Entry 7KEF (X-ray diffraction, 3.89 A resolution); this record covers chains A and T of the 13 polymer chains in the assembly.

== Chain A ==
Name: DNA-directed RNA polymerase II subunit RPB1
Source organism: Saccharomyces cerevisiae (strain ATCC 204508 / S288c)
Notes: EC 2.7.7.6
UniProt: P04050 (RPB1_YEAST); residues 1-1733 here = UniProt positions 1-1733
Chain sequence (1733 residues; each row starts with the number of its first residue):
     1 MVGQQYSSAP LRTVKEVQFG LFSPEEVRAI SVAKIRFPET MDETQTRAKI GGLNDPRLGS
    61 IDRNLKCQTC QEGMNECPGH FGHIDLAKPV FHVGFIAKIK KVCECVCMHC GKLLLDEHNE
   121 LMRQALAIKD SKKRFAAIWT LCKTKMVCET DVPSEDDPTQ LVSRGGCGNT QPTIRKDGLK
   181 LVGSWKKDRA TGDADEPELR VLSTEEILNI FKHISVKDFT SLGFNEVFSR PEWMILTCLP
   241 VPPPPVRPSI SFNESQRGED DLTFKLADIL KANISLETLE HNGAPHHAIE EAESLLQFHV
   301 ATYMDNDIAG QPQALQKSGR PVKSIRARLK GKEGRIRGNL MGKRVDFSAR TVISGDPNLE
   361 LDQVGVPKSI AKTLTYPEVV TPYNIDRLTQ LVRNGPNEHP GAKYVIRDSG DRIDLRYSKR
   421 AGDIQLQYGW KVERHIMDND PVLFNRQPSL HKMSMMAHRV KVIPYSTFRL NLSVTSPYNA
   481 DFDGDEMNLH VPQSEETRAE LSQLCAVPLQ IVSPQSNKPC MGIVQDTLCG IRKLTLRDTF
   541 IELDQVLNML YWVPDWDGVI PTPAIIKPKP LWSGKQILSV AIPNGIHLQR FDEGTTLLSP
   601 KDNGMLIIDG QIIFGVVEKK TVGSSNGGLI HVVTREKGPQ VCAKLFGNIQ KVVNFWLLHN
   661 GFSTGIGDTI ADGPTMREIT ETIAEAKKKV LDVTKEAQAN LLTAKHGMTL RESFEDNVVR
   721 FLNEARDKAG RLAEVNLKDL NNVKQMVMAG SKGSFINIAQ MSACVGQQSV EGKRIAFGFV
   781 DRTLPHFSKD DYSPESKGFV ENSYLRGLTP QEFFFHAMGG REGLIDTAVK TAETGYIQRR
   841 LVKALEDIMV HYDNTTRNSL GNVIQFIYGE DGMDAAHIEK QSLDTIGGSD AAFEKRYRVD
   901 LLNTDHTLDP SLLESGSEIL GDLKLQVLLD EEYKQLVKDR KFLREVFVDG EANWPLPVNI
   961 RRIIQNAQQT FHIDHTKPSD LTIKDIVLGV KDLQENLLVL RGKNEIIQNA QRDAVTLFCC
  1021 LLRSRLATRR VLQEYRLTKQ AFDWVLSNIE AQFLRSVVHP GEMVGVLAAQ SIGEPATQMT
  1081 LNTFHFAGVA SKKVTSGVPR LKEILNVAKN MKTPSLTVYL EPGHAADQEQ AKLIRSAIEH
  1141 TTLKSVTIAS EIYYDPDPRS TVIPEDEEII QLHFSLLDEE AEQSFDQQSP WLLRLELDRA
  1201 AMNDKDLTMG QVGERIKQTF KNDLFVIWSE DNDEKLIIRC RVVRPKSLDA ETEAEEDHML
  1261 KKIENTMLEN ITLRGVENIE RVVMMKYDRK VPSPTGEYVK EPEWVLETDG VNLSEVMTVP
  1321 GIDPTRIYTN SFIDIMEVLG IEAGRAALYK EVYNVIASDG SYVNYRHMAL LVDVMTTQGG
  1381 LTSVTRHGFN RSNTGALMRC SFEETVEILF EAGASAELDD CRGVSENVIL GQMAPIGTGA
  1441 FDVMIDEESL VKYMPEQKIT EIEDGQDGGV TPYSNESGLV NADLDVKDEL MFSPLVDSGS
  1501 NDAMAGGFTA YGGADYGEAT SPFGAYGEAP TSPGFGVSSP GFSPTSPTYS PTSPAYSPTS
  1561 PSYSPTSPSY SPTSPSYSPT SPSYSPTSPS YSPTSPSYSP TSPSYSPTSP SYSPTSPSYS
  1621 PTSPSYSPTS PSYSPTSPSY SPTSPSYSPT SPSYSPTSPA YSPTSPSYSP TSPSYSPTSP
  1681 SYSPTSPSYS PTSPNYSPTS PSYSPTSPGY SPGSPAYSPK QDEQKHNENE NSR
Disordered / not traced: 1-2, 150-160, 187-198, 1082-1091, 1177-1186, 1244-1253, 1446-1733
Curated features (UniProtKB/Swiss-Prot):
  - region: Pro248 to Asp260 (Lid loop), Asn306 to Lys323 (Rudder loop), Pro810 to Glu822 (Bridging helix)
  - binding site (Zn(2+)): Cys67, Cys70, Cys77, His80, Cys107, Cys110, Cys148, Cys167
  - binding site (Mg(2+)): Asp481, Asp483, Asp485
  - modified residue: Thr1471 (Phosphothreonine)
  - cross-link (Glycyl lysine isopeptide (Lys-Gly)): Lys695 (interchain with G-Cter in ubiquitin), Lys1246 (interchain with G-Cter in ubiquitin), Lys1350 (interchain with G-Cter in ubiquitin)
  - natural variant: Ser1653 to Pro1659 (deletion: In strain: A364A)
  - mutagenesis: Lys1246 (K1246R: Impairs ubiquitination during transcription stress)
Ion coordination: Zn2+ site 1: Cys67, Cys70, Cys77, His80; Zn2+ site 2: Cys110, Cys148, Cys167; Mg2+: Asp483 (together with WC4)
Small-molecule neighbours: WC4 ((1S)-1,4-anhydro-1-(3-methoxynaphthalen-2-yl)-5-O-phosphono-D-ribitol): Asn479, Asp481, Asp483, Asp485, Thr831
What the authors report for this chain:
  - binding site for WC4: Asn479, Thr831

== Chain T ==
Molecule: Template strand DNA
Sequence (29 nucleotides; each row starts with the number of its first residue):
     1 CTACCGATAA GCAGACGXTC CTCTCGATG
Disordered / not traced: 29
Modified positions: WC7 (6-[2-deoxy-5-O-(trihydroxy-lambda~5~-phosphanyl)-beta-D-erythro-pentofuranosyl]thieno[2,3-c]pyridine-7(6H)-thione) at position 18

== How chain A and chain T interact ==
Pairs across the interface - 16 pairs, chain A then chain T:
  Lys317(A) - DT28(T)  hydrogen bond to the phosphate
  Arg337(A) - DT19(T)  salt bridge to the phosphate
  Arg344(A) - DC21(T)  salt bridge to the phosphate
  Arg350(A) - DC20(T)  sugar contact
  Arg350(A) - DC21(T)  hydrogen bond to the sugar
  Arg350(A) - DT22(T)  salt bridge to the phosphate
  Gln447(A) - DC20(T)  sugar contact
  Ala832(A) - WC7_18(T)  sugar contact
  Gly835(A) - WC7_18(T)  sugar contact
  Tyr836(A) - DG17(T)  phosphate contact
  Tyr836(A) - WC7_18(T)  sugar contact
  Arg839(A) - DT19(T)  phosphate contact
  Arg1386(A) - DA15(T)  base contact
  Arg1386(A) - DC16(T)  sugar contact
  Glu1403(A) - DC16(T)  phosphate contact
  Glu1403(A) - DG17(T)  phosphate contact
Interface residues without a listed pair, chain A (15 interface residues in all): Ala309, Pro448, Thr831, Glu1404
Interface residues without a listed pair, chain T (10 interface residues in all): DG14

== Summary ==
The interface between chain A and chain T involves 15 residues on one side and 10 on the other; the contacts
include 2 hydrogen bonds and 3 salt bridges. Polar pairs include Arg350(A)-DC21(T), Lys317(A)-DT28(T) and
Arg337(A)-DT19(T). Chain A binds compound WC4. The paper reports a binding site for WC4 at Asn479(A) and
Thr831(A).
Here chain A is DNA-directed RNA polymerase II subunit RPB1 (Saccharomyces cerevisiae (strain ATCC 204508 /
S288c)) and chain T is Template strand DNA. Entry 7KEF (RNA polymerase II elongation complex with unnatural
base dTPT3, rNaM in swing state) was determined by X-ray diffraction (same publication as 7KED and 7KEE).
